PDB entry 4S04 | X-ray diffraction, 3.20 A resolution | chains A and B of the 4 polymer chains in the assembly

# Chain A (and B)
Molecule: DNA-binding transcriptional regulator BasR
Source organism: Klebsiella pneumoniae
Notes: chain B of this document is another copy of the same molecule, construct and numbering; everything in this record applies to it too
Reference sequence: S5YJU7 (S5YJU7_KLEPN); residues 1-223 here = UniProt positions 1-223
Amino-acid sequence (232 residues; numbered 1 to 232; the number before each row is that of its first residue):
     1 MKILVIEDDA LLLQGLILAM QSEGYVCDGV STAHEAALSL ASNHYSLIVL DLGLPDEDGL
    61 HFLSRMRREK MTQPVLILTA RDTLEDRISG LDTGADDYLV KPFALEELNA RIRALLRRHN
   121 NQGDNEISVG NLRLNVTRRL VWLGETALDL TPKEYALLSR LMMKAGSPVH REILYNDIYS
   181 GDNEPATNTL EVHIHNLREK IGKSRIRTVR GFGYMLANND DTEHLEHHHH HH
Disordered / not traced: 220-232
Construct notes: engineered mutation Gly181 (Trp in S5YJU7), Asp220 (Ile in S5YJU7); expression tag (224-232)
Ion coordination: Mg2+: Asp8, Asp51, Gly53; beryllium trifluoride ion near Asp51 (its only coordinating residue here)
From the paper describing this entry:
  - binding site for beryllium trifluoride ion: Asp51
  - binding site for the 25-nt DNA strand: Thr187, Asn188, Val192, Arg210
  - self-association interface (contacts with another copy of this molecule); pairs are residue here / residue on that copy: Arg138-Ser167, Asp149-Arg207 (salt bridge), Arg139, Leu140, Pro168, Phe212
  - mutagenesis - W181G/I220D (200.6+/-8.2 nM): unchanged binding to DNA
  - mutagenesis - W181G/I220D: unchanged signaling
  - mutagenesis - N43A, S46A, N120A, N176A, W181G: decreased signaling
  - mutagenesis - N176A (364.9+/-11.6 nM), N188A, N196A, R210A (3036.8+/-11.7 nM): decreased binding to DNA
  - mutagenesis - N188A, N196A, R210A: abolished signaling
  - mutagenesis - R160A (2.7-fold): increased signaling
  - mutagenesis - N43A, S46A: decreased expression
  - mutagenesis - W181G/I220D (200.6+/-8.2 nM): unchanged binding to the 25-nt DNA strand
  - mutagenesis - N176A (364.9+/-11.6 nM), N188A, N196A, R210A (3036.8+/-11.7 nM): decreased binding to the 25-nt DNA strand

# How chain A and chain B interact
Residue-residue contacts (47; chain A residue first):
  Thr72(A) - Arg118(B)  hydrogen bond (backbone-side chain)
  Gln73(A) - Arg118(B)
  Pro74(A) - Arg118(B)
  Leu84(A) - Ala104(B)  hydrophobic
  Leu84(A) - Glu107(B)
  Arg87(A) - Glu107(B)  salt bridge
  Ile88(A) - Glu106(B)
  Ile88(A) - Ala110(B)  hydrophobic
  Leu91(A) - Arg111(B)
  Leu91(A) - Arg117(B)  hydrogen bond (backbone-side chain)
  Asp92(A) - Arg113(B)  salt bridge
  Ala95(A) - Arg117(B)
  Asp96(A) - Arg118(B)  salt bridge
  Ala104(A) - Leu84(B)  hydrophobic
  Glu106(A) - Ile88(B)
  Glu107(A) - Leu84(B)
  Glu107(A) - Arg87(B)  salt bridge
  Ala110(A) - Ile88(B)  hydrophobic
  Arg111(A) - Leu91(B)
  Arg111(A) - Asp97(B)  salt bridge
  Arg111(A) - Tyr98(B)
  Arg111(A) - Arg111(B)
  Arg113(A) - Ile88(B)
  Arg113(A) - Asp92(B)  salt bridge
  Arg117(A) - Leu91(B)  hydrogen bond (side chain-backbone)
  Arg117(A) - Gly94(B)
  Arg117(A) - Ala95(B)  hydrogen bond (side chain-backbone)
  Arg118(A) - Arg67(B)
  Arg118(A) - Thr72(B)  hydrogen bond (side chain-backbone)
  Arg118(A) - Gln73(B)  hydrogen bond (side chain-backbone)
  Arg118(A) - Pro74(B)
  Arg118(A) - Asp96(B)  salt bridge
  His119(A) - Arg118(B)
  Gln122(A) - Thr72(B)
  Gly123(A) - Arg67(B)
  Asp124(A) - Arg67(B)
  Asp124(A) - Lys70(B)  salt bridge
  Thr137(A) - Asp92(B)
  Lys164(A) - Arg138(B)
  Gly166(A) - Leu140(B)
  Ser167(A) - Arg138(B)
  Pro168(A) - Arg138(B)
  Pro168(A) - Arg139(B)
  Arg207(A) - Asp149(B)  salt bridge
  Val209(A) - Arg139(B)
  Arg210(A) - Pro152(B)
  Phe212(A) - Arg139(B)
Other interface residues (no listed pair), chain A (39 interface residues in all): Arg67, Gly94, Asp97, Tyr98, Ala114, Asn125, Glu126, Gly211
Other interface residues (no listed pair), chain B (29 interface residues in all): Ala114

# Summary
Chain A and chain B form an interface of 39 and 29 residues respectively; the contacts include 6 hydrogen
bonds and 9 salt bridges. Polar contacts include Arg87(A)-Glu107(B), Asp92(A)-Arg113(B) and
Asp96(A)-Arg118(B). From the paper: a binding site for the 25-nt DNA strand at Thr187(A), Asn188(A) and
Val192(A) among others; N43A, S46A and N120A of chain A, among others, reduce signaling; 10 substitutions were
tested in all.
Both chains are DNA-binding transcriptional regulator BasR (Klebsiella pneumoniae). Entry 4S04 (Crystal
structure of Klebsiella pneumoniae PmrA in complex with PmrA box DNA) was determined by X-ray diffraction,
deposited together with 4S05.
